Entry 1L7M (X-ray diffraction, 1.48 A resolution); this record covers chain A.

# Chain A
Molecule: Phosphoserine Phosphatase
Source organism: Methanocaldococcus jannaschii
Notes: EC 3.1.3.3
Reference sequence: Q58989 (SERB_METJA); residue numbers follow UniProt; this construct covers 1-211
Chain sequence (211 residues; numbered 1 to 211; the number before each row is that of its first residue):
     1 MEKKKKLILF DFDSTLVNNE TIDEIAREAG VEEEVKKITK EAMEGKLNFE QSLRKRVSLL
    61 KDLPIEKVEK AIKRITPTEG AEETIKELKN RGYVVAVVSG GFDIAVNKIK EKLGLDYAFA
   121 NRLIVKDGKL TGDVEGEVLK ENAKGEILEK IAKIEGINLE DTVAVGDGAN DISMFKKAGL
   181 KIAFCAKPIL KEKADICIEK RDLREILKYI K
Disordered / not traced: 1-2
Differences from the reference sequence: modified residue (1, 43, 174)
Modified positions: Mse1 (selenomethionine); Mse43 (selenomethionine; parent Met); Mse174 (selenomethionine; parent Met)
UniProt features mapped onto this chain:
  - active site: Asp11 (Nucleophile), Asp13 (Proton donor)
  - binding site (Mg(2+)): Asp11, Asp13, Asp167
  - binding site (substrate): Glu20, Arg56, Ser99, Gly100, Lys144, Asn170
  - mutagenesis: Asp11 (D11N: Loss of activity)
Ion coordination: Mg2+: Asp11, Asp13, Asp167 (together with phosphate ion)
What the authors report for this chain:
  - binding site for phosphate ion: Asp11, Gly100, Lys144, Asn170
  - Mg2+ coordination: Asp11, Asp13, Asp167
  - Mg2+ coordination through a water molecule: Glu20, Asp171
  - contacts within the chain: Lys144-Asp171 (salt bridge), Gly166-Asp171, Asp167-Asp171
  - mutagenesis - D11N (25-fold): decreased catalytic activity
  - conformationally variable residues (side-chain flip): Asp11, Asp167
  - catalytic residues: Asp13, Glu20 (proposed by the authors, not directly observed)

# Summary
Asp11, Asp13 and Asp167 coordinate Mg2+. Curated annotation (UniProt) lists active-site residues Asp11 and
Asp13, 3 Mg2+-binding residues, 6 substrate-binding residues and one mutagenesis site. From the paper:
catalytic residues Asp13 and Glu20; D11N reduces catalytic activity.
Chain A is Phosphoserine Phosphatase (Methanocaldococcus jannaschii); the structure, High resolution liganded
structure of phosphoserine phosphatase (pi complex), was determined by X-ray diffraction, deposited together
with 1L7N, 1L7O and 1L7P.
